Entry 1S32 (X-ray diffraction, 2.05 A resolution); this record covers chains I and A of the 10 polymer chains in the assembly.

Chain I:
Molecule: palindromic alpha-satellite 146 bp DNA fragment
Sequence (146 nucleotides; each row starts with the number of its first residue):
     1 ATCAATATCCACCTGCAGATTCTACCAAAAGTGTATTTGGAAACTGCTCC
    51 ATCAAAAGGCATGTTCAGCGGAATTCCGCTGAACATGCCTTTTGATGGAG
   101 CAGTTTCCAAATACACTTTTGGTAGAATCTGCAGGTGGATATTGAT
Ion coordination: Mn2+ near DG40 (its only coordinating residue here)
Small-molecule neighbours: gamma-amino-butanoic acid / beta-alanine / 3-amino-(dimethylpropylamine) / IMT / 2-(2-carbamoylmethoxy-ethoxy)-acetamide / 4-amino-(1-methylpyrrole)-2-carboxylic acid: DA29, DA30, DG31, DT32, DG33, DT34, DA35, DT36, DT112, DA113, DC114, DA115, DC116, DT117, DT118, DT119, DT120

Chain A:
Molecule: Histone H3
Organism: Xenopus laevis
UniProtKB: A0A310TTQ1 (A0A310TTQ1_XENLA); residues 401-535 here correspond to UniProt positions 2-136 (UniProt number = residue number - 399)
Sequence (135 residues; row label = number of the first residue in the row):
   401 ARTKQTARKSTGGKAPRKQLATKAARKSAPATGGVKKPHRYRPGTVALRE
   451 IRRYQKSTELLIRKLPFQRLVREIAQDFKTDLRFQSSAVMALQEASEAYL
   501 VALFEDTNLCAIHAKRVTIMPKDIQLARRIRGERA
Not modelled in the structure: 401-437

Interface between chain I and chain A:
Pairs across the interface - 26 pairs, chain I then chain A:
  DC50(I) - Arg483(A)  sugar contact
  DC50(I) - Phe484(A)  sugar contact
  DC50(I) - Gln485(A)  phosphate contact
  DC50(I) - Ser486(A)  hydrogen bond to the phosphate
  DA51(I) - Arg472(A)  salt bridge to the phosphate
  DA51(I) - Arg483(A)  phosphate contact
  DA51(I) - Phe484(A)  hydrogen bond to the phosphate
  DG59(I) - Arg463(A)  sugar contact
  DC60(I) - Arg463(A)  salt bridge to the phosphate
  DT65(I) - Arg440(A)  base contact
  DA67(I) - Pro443(A)  phosphate contact
  DG68(I) - Arg442(A)  salt bridge to the phosphate
  DC69(I) - Val517(A)  phosphate contact
  DC69(I) - Thr518(A)  hydrogen bond to the phosphate
  DG70(I) - Arg516(A)  phosphate contact
  DG70(I) - Val517(A)  hydrogen bond to the phosphate
  DG70(I) - Thr518(A)  hydrogen bond to the phosphate
  DG70(I) - Met520(A)  phosphate contact
  DG71(I) - Arg516(A)  salt bridge to the phosphate
  DG71(I) - Met520(A)  phosphate contact
  DT143(I) - Tyr441(A)  phosphate contact
  DT143(I) - Thr445(A)  phosphate contact
  DG144(I) - Arg440(A)  sugar contact
  DG144(I) - Tyr441(A)  phosphate contact
  DG144(I) - Arg442(A)  salt bridge to the phosphate
  DG144(I) - Thr445(A)  hydrogen bond to the phosphate
Other interface residues (no listed pair), chain I (13 interface residues in all): DA145
Other interface residues (no listed pair), chain A (17 interface residues in all): His439, Lys515

Overview:
13 residues of chain I and 17 residues of chain A are in contact; the contacts include 6 hydrogen bonds and 5
salt bridges. Among the polar pairs are DC50(I)-Ser486(A), DA51(I)-Phe484(A) and DC69(I)-Thr518(A).
Here chain I is palindromic alpha-satellite 146 bp DNA fragment and chain A is Histone H3 (Xenopus laevis).
Entry 1S32 (Molecular Recognition of the Nucleosomal 'Supergroove') was determined by X-ray diffraction.
